3EYM - chains B and E of the 6 polymer chains in the assembly; structure by X-ray diffraction, 2.80 A resolution.

[Chain B]
Molecule: Hemagglutinin HA2 chain
Source organism: Influenza A virus
Reference sequence: P03437 (HEMA_I68A0); residues 1-172 here correspond to UniProt positions 346-517 (UniProt number = residue number + 345)
Amino-acid sequence (172 residues; numbered 1 to 172; the number before each row is that of its first residue):
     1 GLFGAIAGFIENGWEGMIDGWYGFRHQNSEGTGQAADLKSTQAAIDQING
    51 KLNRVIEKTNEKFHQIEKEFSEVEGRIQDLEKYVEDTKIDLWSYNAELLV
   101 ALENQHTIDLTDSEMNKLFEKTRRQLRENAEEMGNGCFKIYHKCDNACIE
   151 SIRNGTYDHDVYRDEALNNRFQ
Cystine bridges: C144-C148
Residues lining bound ligands:
  - 2-tert-butylbenzene-1,4-diol (EYK), molecule 1: R54, V55, E57, L99
  - 2-tert-butylbenzene-1,4-diol (EYK), molecule 2: Y94, E97, L98, A101

[Chain E]
Molecule: Hemagglutinin HA1 chain
Source organism: Influenza A virus
Reference sequence: P03437 (HEMA_I68A0); residues 9-329 here correspond to UniProt positions 25-345 (UniProt number = residue number + 16)
Amino-acid sequence (321 residues; each row starts with the number of its first residue):
     9 STATLCLGHHAVPNGTLVKTITDDQIEVTNATELVQSSSTGKICNNPHRI
    59 LDGIDCTLIDALLGDPHCDVFQNETWDLFVERSKAFSNCYPYDVPDYASL
   109 RSLVASSGTLEFITEGFTWTGVTQNGGSNACKRGPGSGFFSRLNWLTKSG
   159 STYPVLNVTMPNNDNFDKLYIWGIHHPSTNQEQTSLYVQASGRVTVSTRR
   209 SQQTIIPNIGSRPWVRGLSSRISIYWTIVKPGDVLVINSNGNLIAPRGYF
   259 KMRTGKSSIMRSDAPIDTCISECITPNGSIPNDKPFQNVNKITYGACPKY
   309 VKQNTLKLATGMRNVPEKQTR
Unresolved in the structure: 327-329
Cystine bridges: C52-C277, C64-C76, C97-C139, C281-C305

[Chain B / chain E interface]
Residue-residue contacts (10; chain B residue first):
  Q47(B) - T30(E)
  G50(B) - T30(E)
  K51(B) - I29(E)
  K51(B) - T30(E)
  R54(B) - K27(E)
  R54(B) - T28(E)  hydrogen bond (side chain-backbone)
  R54(B) - D31(E)
  N60(B) - K310(E)
  E103(B) - I29(E)
  H106(B) - T30(E)
Also at the interface, not in a pair above, chain E (7 interface residues in all): D32

[In short]
Chain B and chain E each contribute 7 residues to their interface, with 1 hydrogen bond. Its one
hydrogen-bonded contact is R54(B)-T28(E). Chain B binds 2-tert-butylbenzene-1,4-diol.
Chain B is Hemagglutinin HA2 chain and chain E is Hemagglutinin HA1 chain, both from Influenza A virus; the
structure, Structure of Influenza Haemagglutinin in complex with an inhibitor of membrane fusion, was
determined by X-ray diffraction, deposited together with 3EYJ and 3EYK.
